9FAX - chains B and F of the 10 polymer chains in the assembly; structure by electron microscopy, 2.90 A resolution.

# Chain B
Protein: Gamma-aminobutyric acid receptor subunit beta-3
Source organism: Homo sapiens
UniProtKB: P28472 (GBRB3_HUMAN); residues 9-447 here correspond to UniProt positions 34-472 (UniProt number = residue number + 25)
Chain sequence (439 residues; numbered 9 to 447; the number before each row is that of its first residue):
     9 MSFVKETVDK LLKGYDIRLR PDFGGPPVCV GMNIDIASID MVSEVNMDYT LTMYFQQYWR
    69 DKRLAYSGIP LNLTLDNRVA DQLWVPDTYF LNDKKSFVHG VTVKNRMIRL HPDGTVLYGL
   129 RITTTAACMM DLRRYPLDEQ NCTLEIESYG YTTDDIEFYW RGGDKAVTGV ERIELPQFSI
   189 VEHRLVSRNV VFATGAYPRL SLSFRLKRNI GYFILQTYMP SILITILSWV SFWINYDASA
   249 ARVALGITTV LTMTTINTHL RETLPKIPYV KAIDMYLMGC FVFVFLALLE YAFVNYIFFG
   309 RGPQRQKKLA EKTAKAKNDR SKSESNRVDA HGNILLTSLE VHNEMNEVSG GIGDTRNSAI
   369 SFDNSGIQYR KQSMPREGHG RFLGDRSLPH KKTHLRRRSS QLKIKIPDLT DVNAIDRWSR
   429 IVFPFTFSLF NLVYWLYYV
Unresolved in the structure: 310-418
Disulfides: Cys136-Cys150
Glycans and other covalent adducts: N-acetylglucosamine (NAG) linked to Asn80; glycan linked to Asn149
Residues lining bound ligands:
  - phosphatidylglycerol (PGW; (1R)-2-{[(S)-{[(2S)-2,3-dihydroxypropyl]oxy}(hydroxy)phosphoryl]oxy}-1-[(hexadecanoyloxy)methyl]ethyl (9Z)-octadec-9-enoate): Asn217, Ile218, Gly219, Ile222, Met227, Leu231
  - 1,2-dilauroyl-sn-glycero-3-phosphate (PX2): Ile234, Trp237, Val238, Trp241, Arg428, Ile429, Pro432, Phe433
UniProt features mapped onto this chain:
  - binding site (benzamidine): Asp95 to Tyr97, Glu155 to Tyr157, Phe200
  - binding site (4-aminobutanoate): Tyr97, Glu155, Tyr157, Thr202
  - binding site (histamine): Tyr97, Ser156, Tyr157, Thr202
  - glycosylation (N-linked (GlcNAc...) asparagine): Asn80, Asn149

# Chain F
Protein: Megabody25
Source organism: Lama glama
Notes: antibody fragment or engineered binder
Chain sequence (522 residues; each row starts with the number of its first residue):
     1 QVQLVESGGG LVQTKTTTSV IDTTNDAQNL LTQAQTIVNT LKDYCPILIA KSSSSNGGTN
    61 NANTPSWQTA GGGKNSCATF GAEFSAASDM INNAQKIVQE TQQLSANQPK NITQPHNLNL
   121 NSPSSLTALA QKMLKNAQSQ AEILKLANQV ESDFNKLSSG HLKDYIGKCD ASAISSANMT
   181 MQNQKNNWGN GCAGVEETQS LLKTSAADFN NQTPQINQAQ NLANTLIQEL GNNTYEQLSR
   241 LLTNDNGTNS KTSAQAINQA VNNLNERAKT LAGGTTNSPA YQATLLALRS VLGLWNSMGY
   301 AVICGGYTKS PGENNQKDFH YTDENGNGTT INCGGSTNSN GTHSYNGTNT LKADKNVSLS
   361 IEQYEKIHEA YQILSKALKQ AGLAPLNSKG EKLEAHVTTS KYGSLRLSCA ASGHTFNYPI
   421 MGWFRQAPGK EREFVGAISW SGGSTSYADS VKDRFTISRD NAKNTVYLEM NNLKPEDTAV
   481 YYCAAKGRYS GGLYYPTNYD YWGQGTQVTV SSHHHHHHEP EA
Unresolved in the structure: 10-402, 511-522
Disulfides: Cys409-Cys483

# How chain B and chain F interact
Residue-residue contacts (22):
  Leu99(B) - Tyr489(F)  hydrophobic
  Asn100(B) - Tyr489(F)
  Ala135(B) - Tyr489(F)
  Met137(B) - Phe416(F)
  Met137(B) - Arg488(F)
  Met138(B) - Phe416(F)
  Asp139(B) - Phe416(F)
  Arg141(B) - Trp440(F)
  Arg196(B) - Asn498(F)
  Arg196(B) - Asp500(F)  salt bridge
  Val198(B) - Ser490(F)
  Val198(B) - Gly491(F)
  Val198(B) - Asn498(F)
  Val199(B) - Gly492(F)
  Val199(B) - Tyr495(F)  hydrophobic
  Val199(B) - Thr497(F)
  Val199(B) - Asn498(F)  hydrogen bond (backbone-side chain)
  Phe200(B) - Gly491(F)
  Phe200(B) - Gly492(F)
  Phe200(B) - Tyr495(F)
  Ala201(B) - Tyr495(F)  hydrogen bond (backbone-side chain)
  Arg207(B) - Tyr489(F)  hydrogen bond (side chain-backbone)
Other interface residues (no listed pair), chain B (17 interface residues in all): Asn149, Thr151, Glu153, Asn197
Other interface residues (no listed pair), chain F (12 interface residues in all): Asn417

# Overview
17 residues of chain B and 12 residues of chain F are in contact, with 3 hydrogen bonds and 1 salt bridge.
Polar contacts include Arg196(B)-Asp500(F), Val199(B)-Asn498(F) and Ala201(B)-Tyr495(F). Chain B binds
1,2-dilauroyl-sn-glycero-3-phosphate and phosphatidylglycerol. N-acetylglucosamine is covalently linked to
Asn80(B).
Here chain B is Gamma-aminobutyric acid receptor subunit beta-3 (Homo sapiens) and chain F is Megabody25 (Lama
glama). Entry 9FAX (CryoEM structure of human full-length beta3gamma2 GABA(A) receptor in complex with
Megabody25, doubly occupied GARLH4 and ...) was determined by electron microscopy.
